Entry 7QH6 (electron microscopy, 3.08 A resolution); this record covers chains 0 and A of the 46 polymer chains in the assembly.

[Chain 0]
Protein: 39S ribosomal protein L32, mitochondrial
From: Homo sapiens
UniProt: Q9BYC8 (RM32_HUMAN); residues 1-188 here = UniProt positions 1-188
Chain sequence (188 residues; numbered 1 to 188; the number before each row is that of its first residue):
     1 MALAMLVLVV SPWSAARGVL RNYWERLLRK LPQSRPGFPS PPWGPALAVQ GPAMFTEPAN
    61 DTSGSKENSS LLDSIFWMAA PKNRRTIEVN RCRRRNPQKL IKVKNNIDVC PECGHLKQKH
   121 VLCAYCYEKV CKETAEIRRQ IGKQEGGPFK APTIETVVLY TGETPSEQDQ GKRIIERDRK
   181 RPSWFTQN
Not modelled in the structure: 1-78, 187-188
Curated features (UniProtKB/Swiss-Prot):
  - binding site (Zn(2+)): Cys-110, Cys-113, Cys-123, Cys-126
Bound ions: Zn2+: Cys-110, Cys-113, Cys-123, Cys-126

[Chain A]
Molecule: 16S ribosomal RNA
From: Homo sapiens
Sequence (1559 nucleotides; each row starts with the number of its first residue):
  1671 GCUAAACCUA GCCCCAAACC CACUCCACCU UACUACCAGA CAACCUUAGC CAAACCAUUU
  1731 ACCCAAAUAA AGUAUAGGCG AUAGAAAUUG AAACCUGGCG CAAUAGAUAU AGUACCGCAA
  1791 GGGAAAGAUG AAAAAUUAUA ACCAAGCAUA AUAUAGCAAG GACUAACCCC UAUACCUUCU
  1851 GCAUAAUGAA UUAACUAGAA AUAACUUUGC AAGGAGAGCC AAAGCUAAGA CCCCCGAAAC
  1911 CAGACGAGCU ACCUAAGAAC AGCUAAAAGA GCACACCCGU CUAUGUAGCA AAAUAGUGGG
  1971 AAGAUUUAUA GGUAGAGGCG ACAAACCUAC CGAGCCUGGU GAUAGCUGGU UGUCCAAGAU
  2031 AGAAUCUUAG UUCAACUUUA AAUUUGCCCA CAGAACCCUC UAAAUCCCCU UGUAAAUUUA
  2091 ACUGUUAGUC CAAAGAGGAA CAGCUCUUUG GACACUAGGA AAAAACCUUG UAGAGAGAGU
  2151 AAAAAAUUUA ACACCCAUAG UAGGCCUAAA AGCAGCCACC AAUUAAGAAA GCGUUCAAGC
  2211 UCAACACCCA CUACCUAAAA AAUCCCAAAC AUAUAACUGA ACUCCUCACA CCCAAUUGGA
  2271 CCAAUCUAUC ACCCUAUAGA AGAACUAAUG UUAGUAUAAG UAACAUGAAA ACAUUCUCCU
  2331 CCGCAUAAGC CUGCGUCAGA UUAAAACACU GAACUGACAA UUAACAGCCC AAUAUCUACA
  2391 AUCAACCAAC AAGUCAUUAU UACCCUCACU GUCAACCCAA CACAGGCAUG CUCAUAAGGA
  2451 AAGGUUAAAA AAAGUAAAAG GAACUCGGCA AAUCUUACCC CGCCUGUUUA CCAAAAACAU
  2511 CACCUCUAGC AUCACCAGUA UUAGAGGCAC CGCCUGCCCA GUGACACAUG UUUAACGGCC
  2571 GCGGUACCCU AACCGUGCAA AGGUAGCAUA AUCACUUGUU CCUUAAAUAG GGACCUGUAU
  2631 GAAUGGCUCC ACGAGGGUUC AGCUGUCUCU UACUUUUAAC CAGUGAAAUU GACCUGCCCG
  2691 UGAAGAGGCG GGCAUAACAC AGCAAGACGA GAAGACCCUA UGGAGCUUUA AUUUAUUAAU
  2751 GCAAACAGUA CCUAACAAAC CCACAGGUCC UAAACUACCA AACCUGCAUU AAAAAUUUCG
  2811 GUUGGGGCGA CCUCGGAGCA GAACCCAACC UCCGAGCAGU ACAUGCUAAG ACUUCACCAG
  2871 UCAAAGCGAA CUACUAUACU CAAUUGAUCC AAUAACUUGA CCAACGGAAC AAGUUACCCU
  2931 AGGGAUAACA GCGCAAUCCU AUUCUAGAGU CCAUAUCAAC AAUAGGGUUU ACGACCUCGA
  2991 UGUUGGAUCA GGACAUCCCG AUGGUGCAGC CGCUAUUAAA GGUUCGUUUG UUCAACGAUU
  3051 AAAGUCCUAC GUGAUCUGAG UUCAGACCGG AGUAAUCCAG GUCGGUUUCU AUCUACUUUC
  3111 AAAUUCCUCC CUGUACGAAA GGACAAGAGA AAUAAGGCCU ACUUCACAAA GCGCCUUCCC
  3171 CCGUAAAUGA UAUCAUCUCA ACUUAGUAUU AUACCCACAC CCACCCAAGA ACAGGGUUU
Not modelled in the structure: 1692-1694, 1709-1711, 1733-1736, 1761-1766, 1806-1810, 1936-1970, 2068-2071, 2159-2231, 2350-2362, 2474-2480, 2488-2492, 2545-2649, 2757-2791, 2882-2888, 2952-2971, 2984-3069, 3097-3099, 3110-3112, 3197-3200, 3208-3211, 3229
Differences from the reference sequence: conflict U3107 (Unk3109 in 1025814679)

[How chain 0 and chain A interact]
Contacting residue pairs - 71 pairs, chain 0 then chain A:
  Ala-79(0) / A2717(A)  base contact
  Ala-79(0) / G2719(A)  base contact
  Ala-79(0) / U3100(A)  sugar contact
  Ala-79(0) / A3101(A)  hydrogen bond to the base
  Ala-79(0) / U3102(A)  hydrogen bond to the base
  Ala-80(0) / A2678(A)  base contact
  Ala-80(0) / U2679(A)  sugar contact
  Ala-80(0) / U3102(A)  base contact
  Pro-81(0) / A2308(A)  sugar contact
  Pro-81(0) / A2678(A)  base contact
  Pro-81(0) / U2679(A)  hydrogen bond to the sugar
  Pro-81(0) / U3102(A)  base contact
  Lys-82(0) / U2680(A)  sugar contact
  Lys-82(0) / A2717(A)  base contact
  Lys-82(0) / C2718(A)  salt bridge to the phosphate
  Lys-82(0) / G2719(A)  hydrogen bond to the phosphate
  Lys-82(0) / A2720(A)  salt bridge to the phosphate
  Lys-82(0) / U3102(A)  base contact
  Asn-83(0) / U2680(A)  sugar contact
  Asn-83(0) / A2682(A)  base contact
  Asn-83(0) / C2683(A)  base contact
  Arg-84(0) / C1817(A)  salt bridge to the phosphate
  Arg-84(0) / A1860(A)  sugar contact
  Arg-84(0) / A2306(A)  hydrogen bond to the sugar
  Arg-84(0) / U2307(A)  sugar contact
  Arg-84(0) / U2680(A)  hydrogen bond to the sugar
  Arg-85(0) / U2307(A)  hydrogen bond to the sugar
  Arg-85(0) / A2308(A)  salt bridge to the phosphate
  Arg-85(0) / U3102(A)  hydrogen bond to the phosphate
  Arg-85(0) / C3103(A)  salt bridge to the phosphate
  Thr-86(0) / C2683(A)  phosphate contact
  Thr-86(0) / C2684(A)  hydrogen bond to the phosphate
  Ile-87(0) / C1817(A)  phosphate contact
  Glu-88(0) / C2683(A)  phosphate contact
  Glu-88(0) / C2684(A)  phosphate contact
  Val-89(0) / C2684(A)  phosphate contact
  Val-89(0) / A2709(A)  phosphate contact
  Asn-90(0) / U2307(A)  phosphate contact
  Asn-90(0) / A2308(A)  phosphate contact
  Arg-91(0) / A1818(A)  salt bridge to the phosphate
  Arg-91(0) / A1821(A)  sugar contact
  Cys-92(0) / A1821(A)  hydrogen bond to the sugar
  Cys-92(0) / U1822(A)  sugar contact
  Cys-92(0) / C2708(A)  phosphate contact
  Arg-93(0) / A2308(A)  salt bridge to the phosphate
  Arg-93(0) / A2309(A)  phosphate contact
  Arg-93(0) / G2310(A)  salt bridge to the phosphate
  Arg-93(0) / A2709(A)  phosphate contact
  Arg-94(0) / U2307(A)  salt bridge to the phosphate
  Arg-94(0) / G2310(A)  salt bridge to the phosphate
  Arg-95(0) / A1818(A)  salt bridge to the phosphate
  Arg-95(0) / U1819(A)  salt bridge to the phosphate
  Arg-95(0) / A1821(A)  salt bridge to the phosphate
  Asn-96(0) / C2708(A)  hydrogen bond to the sugar
  Asn-96(0) / A2709(A)  hydrogen bond to the sugar
  Pro-97(0) / A1821(A)  base contact
  Gln-98(0) / A2709(A)  hydrogen bond to the sugar
  Gln-98(0) / C2710(A)  sugar contact
  Gln-98(0) / A3221(A)  base contact
  Lys-99(0) / A2709(A)  hydrogen bond to the sugar
  Lys-99(0) / C2710(A)  salt bridge to the phosphate
  Asn-106(0) / C3212(A)  hydrogen bond to the sugar
  His-120(0) / A3213(A)  sugar contact
  Arg-138(0) / A2320(A)  phosphate contact
  Arg-138(0) / A2321(A)  salt bridge to the phosphate
  Arg-139(0) / A2321(A)  hydrogen bond to the phosphate
  Arg-139(0) / C2322(A)  salt bridge to the phosphate
  Gly-142(0) / A2321(A)  base contact
  Pro-148(0) / U2324(A)  sugar contact
  Phe-149(0) / U2325(A)  phosphate contact
  Phe-149(0) / C2326(A)  phosphate contact
Other interface residues (no listed pair), chain 0 (31 interface residues in all): Lys-102, Ala-135, Ile-141
Other interface residues (no listed pair), chain A (43 interface residues in all): G1816, A1820, G2681, U2685, C3222, A3223

[Overview]
31 residues of chain 0 face 43 of chain A across their interface, with 16 hydrogen bonds and 16 salt bridges.
Polar pairs include Ala-79(0)/A3101(A), Ala-79(0)/U3102(A) and Pro-81(0)/U2679(A). Curated annotation
(UniProt) lists 4 Zn2+-binding residues on chain 0.
Here chain 0 is 39S ribosomal protein L32, mitochondrial and chain A is 16S ribosomal RNA, both from Homo
sapiens. Entry 7QH6 (Cryo-EM structure of the human mtLSU assembly intermediate upon MRM2 depletion - class 1)
was determined by electron microscopy, deposited together with 7QH7.
